Entry 8X80 (electron microscopy, 3.88 A resolution); this record covers chains B and F of the 6 polymer chains in the assembly.

Chain B:
Molecule: Leptin receptor
Source organism: Homo sapiens
UniProt: P48357 (LEPR_HUMAN); residue numbers follow UniProt; this construct covers 21-839
Amino-acid sequence (829 residues; row label = number of the first residue in the row):
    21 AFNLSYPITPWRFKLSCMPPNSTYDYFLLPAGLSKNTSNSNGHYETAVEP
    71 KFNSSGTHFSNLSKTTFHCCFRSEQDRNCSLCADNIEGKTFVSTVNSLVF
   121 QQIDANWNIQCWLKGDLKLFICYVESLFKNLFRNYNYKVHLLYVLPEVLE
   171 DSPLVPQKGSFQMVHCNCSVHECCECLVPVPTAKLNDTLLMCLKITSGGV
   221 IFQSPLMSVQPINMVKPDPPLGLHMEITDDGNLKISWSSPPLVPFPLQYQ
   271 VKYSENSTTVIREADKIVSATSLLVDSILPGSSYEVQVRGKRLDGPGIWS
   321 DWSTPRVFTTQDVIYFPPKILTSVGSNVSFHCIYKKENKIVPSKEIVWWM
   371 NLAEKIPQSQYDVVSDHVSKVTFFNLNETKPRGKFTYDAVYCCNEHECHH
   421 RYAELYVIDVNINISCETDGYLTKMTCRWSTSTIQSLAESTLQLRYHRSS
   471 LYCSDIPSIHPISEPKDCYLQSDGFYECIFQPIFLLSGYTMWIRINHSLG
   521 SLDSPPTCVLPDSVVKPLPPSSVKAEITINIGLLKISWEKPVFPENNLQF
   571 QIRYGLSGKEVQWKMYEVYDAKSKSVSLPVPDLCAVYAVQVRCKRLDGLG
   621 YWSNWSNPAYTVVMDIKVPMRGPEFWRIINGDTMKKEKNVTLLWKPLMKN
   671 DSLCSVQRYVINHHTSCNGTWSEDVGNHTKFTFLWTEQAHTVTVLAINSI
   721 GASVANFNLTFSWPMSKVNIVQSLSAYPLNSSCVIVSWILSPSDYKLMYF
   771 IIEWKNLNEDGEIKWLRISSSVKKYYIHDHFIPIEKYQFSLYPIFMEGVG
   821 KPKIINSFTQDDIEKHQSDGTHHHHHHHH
Unresolved in the structure: 21-22, 41-81, 830-849
Disulfide bonds: Cys-37/Cys-89, Cys-90/Cys-99, Cys-102/Cys-212, Cys-131/Cys-142, Cys-186/Cys-196, Cys-188/Cys-194, Cys-352/Cys-412, Cys-413/Cys-418, Cys-436/Cys-447, Cys-473/Cys-528, Cys-488/Cys-498, Cys-604/Cys-674
Covalently attached groups: glycan linked to Asn-347; N-acetylglucosamine (NAG) linked to Asn-516, Asn-624, Asn-728, Asn-750
Construct notes: expression tag (840-849)
Small-molecule neighbours: N-acetylglucosamine (NAG; 2-acetamido-2-deoxy-beta-D-glucopyranose): Phe-393, Phe-394, Asn-395, Leu-396, Asn-397
Swiss-Prot annotation at these positions:
  - region: His-467 to Glu-484 (Leptin-binding)
  - motif: Trp-622 to Ser-626 (WSXWS motif)
  - glycosylation (N-linked (GlcNAc...) asparagine): Asn-23, Asn-41, Asn-56, Asn-73, Asn-81, Asn-98, Asn-187, Asn-206, Asn-276, Asn-347, Asn-397, Asn-516, Asn-624, Asn-659, Asn-688, Asn-697, Asn-728, Asn-750
  - natural variant: Tyr-422 (Y422H: In LEPRD; uncertain significance), Cys-604 (C604G: In LEPRD; uncertain significance), Leu-786 (L786P: In LEPRD; uncertain significance)

Chain F:
Molecule: Leptin
Source organism: Homo sapiens
UniProt: P41159 (LEP_HUMAN); numbering as in UniProt (aligned over 1-167)
Amino-acid sequence (167 residues; row label = number of the first residue in the row):
     1 MHWGTLCGFLWLWPYLFYVQAVPIQKVQDDTKTLIKTIVTRINDISHTQS
    51 VSSKQKVTGLDFIPGLHPILTLSKMDQTLAVYQQILTSMPSRNVIQISND
   101 LENLRDLLHVLAFSKSCHLPWASGLETLDSLGGVLEASGYSTEVVALSRL
   151 QGSLQDMLWQLDLSPGC
Unresolved in the structure: 1-21
Disulfide bonds: Cys-117/Cys-167
Swiss-Prot annotation at these positions:
  - natural variant: Gln-49 (deletion), Asp-100 (D100Y: In LEPD), Arg-105 (R105W: In LEPD)

How chain B and chain F interact:
Contacting residue pairs (27):
  Trp-369(B) with Gln-55(F)
  Asn-371(B) with Tyr-140(F)
  Leu-372(B) with Val-51(F); Gln-55(F); Val-144(F), hydrophobic
  Ala-373(B) with Ser-50(F)
  Arg-402(B) with His-47(F); Tyr-140(F)
  Gly-403(B) with His-47(F)
  Phe-405(B) with Gly-139(F); Tyr-140(F), hydrophobic; Glu-143(F)
  Tyr-411(B) with Tyr-140(F); Ser-141(F)
  Glu-417(B) with Lys-56(F); Val-57(F), hydrogen bond (side chain-backbone); Thr-58(F), hydrogen bond (side chain-backbone)
  Cys-418(B) with Lys-56(F); Val-57(F)
  His-419(B) with Thr-58(F), hydrogen bond
  His-420(B) with Gly-59(F); Ser-138(F), hydrogen bond; Ser-141(F)
  Tyr-422(B) with Ala-137(F); Ser-138(F); Gly-139(F); Tyr-140(F), hydrophobic
Other interface residues (no listed pair), chain B (14 interface residues in all): His-416
Other interface residues (no listed pair), chain F (17 interface residues in all): Val-134, Val-145

Summary:
Chain B and chain F form an interface of 14 and 17 residues respectively; the contacts include 4 hydrogen
bonds. Polar contacts include Glu-417(B)/Val-57(F), Glu-417(B)/Thr-58(F) and His-419(B)/Thr-58(F). Ligands of
chain B: N-acetylglucosamine. Covalently linked N-acetylglucosamine: at Asn-516(B), Asn-624(B), Asn-728(B) and
Asn-750(B).
Chain B is Leptin receptor and chain F is Leptin, both from Homo sapiens; the structure, Structure of
leptin-LepR trimer with a small gap, was determined by electron microscopy together with 8X81 and 8X85 from
the same study.
